Entry 7DLL (X-ray diffraction, 1.89 A resolution); this record covers chains A and B.

Chain A (and B):
Name: (S)-specific carbonyl reductase
From: Candida parapsilosis
Notes: chain B of this document is another copy of the same molecule, construct and numbering; everything in this record applies to it too
Reference sequence: D5G304 (D5G304_CANPA); residues 1-279 here = UniProt positions 1-279
Sequence (280 residues; each row starts with the number of its first residue; numbering starts at 0):
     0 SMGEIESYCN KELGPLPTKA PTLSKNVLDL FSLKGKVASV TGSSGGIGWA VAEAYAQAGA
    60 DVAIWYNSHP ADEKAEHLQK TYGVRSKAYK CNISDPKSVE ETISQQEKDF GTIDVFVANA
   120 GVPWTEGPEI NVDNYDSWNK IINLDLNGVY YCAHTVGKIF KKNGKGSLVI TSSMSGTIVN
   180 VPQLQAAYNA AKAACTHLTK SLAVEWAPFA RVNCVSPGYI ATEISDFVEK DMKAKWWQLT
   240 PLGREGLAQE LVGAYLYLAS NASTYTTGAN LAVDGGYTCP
Not modelled in the structure: 222-226 (chain B: 221-226)
Construct notes: expression tag (0)
Small-molecule neighbours: NADPH (NDP; NADPH dihydro-nicotinamide-adenine-dinucleotide phosphate): G41, S42, S43, G44, G45, I46, G47, Y65, N66, S67, H68, C90, N91, I92, S93, N118, A119, G120, V121, L143, T170, S171, S172, M173, S174, N179, Y187, K191, P216, G217, Y218, T221

Interface between chain A and chain B:
Contacting residue pairs - 127 pairs, chain A then chain B:
  I4(A) with K229(B); A233(B), hydrophobic; W236(B), hydrophobic; Q237(B)
  E5(A) with Q237(B), hydrogen bond (backbone-side chain)
  S6(A) with Q237(B)
  Y7(A) with Q237(B), hydrogen bond (backbone-backbone)
  C8(A) with Q237(B), hydrogen bond (backbone-backbone); L238(B); P240(B)
  L12(A) with P240(B); L241(B)
  L15(A) with W236(B); Q237(B); G242(B)
  P16(A) with W236(B); G242(B)
  T17(A) with L241(B), hydrogen bond (side chain-backbone); G242(B), hydrogen bond (backbone-backbone); R243(B)
  K18(A) with R243(B)
  A19(A) with R243(B); L246(B), hydrophobic
  P20(A) with R243(B); E249(B)
  L22(A) with E249(B)
  S23(A) with Q248(B)
  K24(A) with Q56(B), hydrogen bond (backbone-side chain); Q248(B), hydrogen bond (backbone-side chain)
  N25(A) with Q56(B)
  V26(A) with A53(B); Q56(B), hydrogen bond (backbone-side chain); V251(B), hydrophobic; L255(B), hydrophobic
  L27(A) with Q56(B)
  F30(A) with F30(B), hydrophobic; G252(B)
  A53(A) with V26(B)
  Q56(A) with K24(B), hydrogen bond (side chain-backbone); N25(B); V26(B), hydrogen bond (side chain-backbone); L27(B)
  K199(A) with C278(B)
  A206(A) with P240(B)
  Y218(A) with Y264(B)
  K229(A) with I4(B)
  A233(A) with I4(B), hydrophobic
  W236(A) with I4(B), hydrophobic; L15(B); P16(B)
  Q237(A) with I4(B); E5(B), hydrogen bond (side chain-backbone); S6(B); Y7(B), hydrogen bond (backbone-backbone); C8(B); L15(B)
  L238(A) with C8(B), hydrogen bond (backbone-side chain)
  T239(A) with Y264(B)
  P240(A) with C8(B); L12(B); A206(B)
  L241(A) with T17(B), hydrogen bond (backbone-side chain); T263(B); Y264(B), hydrophobic; T266(B)
  G242(A) with L15(B); P16(B); T17(B), hydrogen bond (backbone-backbone)
  R243(A) with T17(B); K18(B); A19(B); P20(B); T263(B), hydrogen bond (side chain-backbone); Y264(B), hydrogen bond (backbone-side chain)
  E244(A) with Y264(B)
  G245(A) with Y264(B), hydrogen bond (backbone-side chain)
  L246(A) with A19(B), hydrophobic
  Q248(A) with S23(B), hydrogen bond (side chain-backbone); K24(B), hydrogen bond (side chain-backbone)
  E249(A) with P20(B); L22(B); A261(B); T263(B), hydrogen bond; Y264(B), hydrogen bond (side chain-backbone)
  V251(A) with V26(B), hydrophobic
  G252(A) with F30(B); Y256(B); A261(B)
  A253(A) with Y256(B)
  L255(A) with V26(B), hydrophobic
  Y256(A) with G252(B); A253(B); V272(B)
  A261(A) with G252(B)
  T263(A) with L241(B); R243(B), hydrogen bond (backbone-side chain); E249(B), hydrogen bond
  Y264(A) with Y218(B); T239(B); L241(B), hydrophobic; R243(B), hydrogen bond (side chain-backbone); E244(B); G245(B), hydrogen bond (side chain-backbone); E249(B); V272(B); D273(B); G274(B), hydrogen bond (backbone-backbone)
  T265(A) with A271(B); V272(B)
  T266(A) with L241(B); G274(B); G275(B)
  G267(A) with C278(B)
  A268(A) with A271(B)
  L270(A) with L270(B), hydrophobic
  A271(A) with T265(B); A268(B)
  V272(A) with Y256(B); Y264(B); T265(B)
  D273(A) with Y264(B)
  G274(A) with Y264(B), hydrogen bond (backbone-backbone); T266(B)
  G275(A) with T266(B)
  C278(A) with K199(B); G267(B)
  P279(A) with C8(B), hydrophobic
Interface residues without a listed pair, chain A (64 interface residues in all): L29, A202, V203, I219, N269
Interface residues without a listed pair, chain B (64 interface residues in all): L29, A57, V203, I219, N269, P279

In short:
Chain A and chain B each contribute 64 residues to their interface, with 28 hydrogen bonds. Polar pairs
include E5(A)-Q237(B), T17(A)-L241(B) and K24(A)-Q56(B). Bound to chain A: NADPH.
Both chains are (S)-specific carbonyl reductase (Candida parapsilosis). Entry 7DLL (Short chain dehydrogenase
2 (SCR2) crystal structure with NADPH) was determined by X-ray diffraction together with 7DLD, 7DLM, 7DMG,
7DN1 and 7VYQ from the same study.
